4INU - chains A and B of the 28 polymer chains in the assembly; structure by X-ray diffraction, 3.10 A resolution.

[Chain A]
Name: Proteasome component Y7
From: Saccharomyces cerevisiae
Notes: EC 3.4.25.1
Reference sequence: P23639 (PSA2_YEAST); residues 1-250 here = UniProt positions 1-250
Sequence (250 residues; each row starts with the number of its first residue):
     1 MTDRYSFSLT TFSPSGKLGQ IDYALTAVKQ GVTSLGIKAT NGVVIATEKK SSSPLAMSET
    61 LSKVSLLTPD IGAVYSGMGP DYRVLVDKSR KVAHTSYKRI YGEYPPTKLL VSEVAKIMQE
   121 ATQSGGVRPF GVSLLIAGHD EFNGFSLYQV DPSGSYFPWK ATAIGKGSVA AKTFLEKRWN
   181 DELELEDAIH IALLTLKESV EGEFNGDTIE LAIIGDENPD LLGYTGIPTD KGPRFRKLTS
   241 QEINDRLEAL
Swiss-Prot annotation at these positions:
  - cross-link: Lys108 (Glycyl lysine isopeptide (Lys-Gly) (interchain with G-Cter in ubiquitin))

[Chain B]
Name: Proteasome component Y13
From: Saccharomyces cerevisiae
Notes: EC 3.4.25.1
Reference sequence: P23638 (PSA4_YEAST); residues 0-257 here correspond to UniProt positions 1-258 (UniProt number = residue number + 1)
Sequence (258 residues; numbered 0 to 257; the number before each row is that of its first residue; numbering starts at 0):
     0 MGSRRYDSRT TIFSPEGRLY QVEYALESIS HAGTAIGIMA SDGIVLAAER KVTSTLLEQD
    60 TSTEKLYKLN DKIAVAVAGL TADAEILINT ARIHAQNYLK TYNEDIPVEI LVRRLSDIKQ
   120 GYTQHGGLRP FGVSFIYAGY DDRYGYQLYT SNPSGNYTGW KAISVGANTS AAQTLLQMDY
   180 KDDMKVDDAI ELALKTLSKT TDSSALTYDR LEFATIRKGA NDGEVYQKIF KPQEIKDILV
   240 KTGITKKDED EEADEDMK
Unresolved in the structure: 0, 245-257
Swiss-Prot annotation at these positions:
  - cross-link (Glycyl lysine isopeptide (Lys-Gly)): Lys99 (interchain with G-Cter in ubiquitin), Lys198 (interchain with G-Cter in ubiquitin), Lys230 (interchain with G-Cter in ubiquitin)

[How chain A and chain B interact]
Contacting residue pairs (66; chain A residue first):
  Arg4(A) - Ser2(B)
  Tyr5(A) - Ser2(B)
  Tyr5(A) - Tyr5(B)
  Ser6(A) - Gly125(B)
  Ser6(A) - Leu127(B)
  Phe7(A) - Ser2(B)
  Phe7(A) - Tyr5(B)
  Phe7(A) - Asp6(B)
  Phe7(A) - Gly126(B)
  Ser8(A) - Gly126(B)  hydrogen bond (backbone-backbone)
  Ser8(A) - Leu127(B)
  Ser8(A) - Arg128(B)  hydrogen bond (side chain-backbone)
  Thr10(A) - Arg128(B)
  Thr11(A) - Ser7(B)
  Thr11(A) - Thr9(B)
  Thr11(A) - Gln20(B)
  Phe12(A) - Gln20(B)
  Phe12(A) - Tyr23(B)
  Phe12(A) - Ser27(B)
  Phe12(A) - Arg128(B)
  Phe12(A) - Pro129(B)
  Phe12(A) - Gly131(B)
  Ser13(A) - Tyr23(B)
  Pro14(A) - Tyr23(B)  hydrophobic
  Pro14(A) - Glu26(B)
  Ser15(A) - Glu26(B)
  Ser15(A) - His30(B)
  Gly16(A) - Tyr23(B)
  Gly16(A) - Glu26(B)
  Gly16(A) - Ser27(B)  hydrogen bond (backbone-side chain)
  Leu18(A) - Arg128(B)
  Lys38(A) - Glu57(B)  salt bridge
  Ser112(A) - Glu84(B)
  Lys116(A) - Ile85(B)
  Gln119(A) - Ala81(B)
  Gln119(A) - Asp82(B)  hydrogen bond
  Gln119(A) - Ile85(B)
  Thr122(A) - Arg128(B)
  Gln123(A) - Tyr121(B)
  Gln123(A) - Leu127(B)
  Gln123(A) - Arg128(B)  hydrogen bond (side chain-backbone)
  Gln123(A) - Phe130(B)
  Ser124(A) - Leu127(B)
  Gly125(A) - Leu127(B)
  Tyr148(A) - Thr60(B)
  Ser153(A) - Ala81(B)
  Gly154(A) - Ala81(B)
  Ser155(A) - Thr80(B)
  Ser155(A) - Ala81(B)
  Tyr156(A) - Glu84(B)  hydrogen bond
  Pro158(A) - Leu56(B)
  Pro158(A) - Glu57(B)  hydrogen bond (backbone-backbone)
  Pro158(A) - Thr60(B)
  Pro158(A) - Ser61(B)
  Trp159(A) - Ser53(B)
  Trp159(A) - Leu55(B)
  Trp159(A) - Leu56(B)  hydrophobic
  Lys160(A) - Thr54(B)
  Lys160(A) - Leu55(B)  hydrogen bond (backbone-backbone)
  Lys160(A) - Leu56(B)
  Lys160(A) - Glu57(B)
  Ala161(A) - Leu55(B)
  Leu175(A) - Leu55(B)
  Glu176(A) - Ser53(B)
  Glu176(A) - Thr54(B)  hydrogen bond
  Glu176(A) - Leu55(B)
Interface residues without a listed pair, chain A (35 interface residues in all): Phe157, Lys172, Trp179
Interface residues without a listed pair, chain B (32 interface residues in all): Ala24, Leu79

[In short]
35 residues of chain A and 32 residues of chain B are in contact, with 9 hydrogen bonds and 1 salt bridge.
Polar contacts include Lys38(A)-Glu57(B), Ser8(A)-Arg128(B) and Gly16(A)-Ser27(B).
Chain A is Proteasome component Y7 and chain B is Proteasome component Y13, both from Saccharomyces
cerevisiae; the structure, Yeast 20S proteasome in complex with the vinyl sulfone LU112, was determined by
X-ray diffraction, deposited together with 4INR and 4INT.
